6DDF - chains A and B of the 5 polymer chains in the assembly; structure by electron microscopy, 3.50 A resolution.

== Chain A ==
Protein: Guanine nucleotide-binding protein G(i) subunit alpha-1
Source organism: Homo sapiens
UniProtKB: P63096 (GNAI1_HUMAN); residues 1-354 here = UniProt positions 1-354
Sequence (354 residues; numbered 1 to 354; the number before each row is that of its first residue):
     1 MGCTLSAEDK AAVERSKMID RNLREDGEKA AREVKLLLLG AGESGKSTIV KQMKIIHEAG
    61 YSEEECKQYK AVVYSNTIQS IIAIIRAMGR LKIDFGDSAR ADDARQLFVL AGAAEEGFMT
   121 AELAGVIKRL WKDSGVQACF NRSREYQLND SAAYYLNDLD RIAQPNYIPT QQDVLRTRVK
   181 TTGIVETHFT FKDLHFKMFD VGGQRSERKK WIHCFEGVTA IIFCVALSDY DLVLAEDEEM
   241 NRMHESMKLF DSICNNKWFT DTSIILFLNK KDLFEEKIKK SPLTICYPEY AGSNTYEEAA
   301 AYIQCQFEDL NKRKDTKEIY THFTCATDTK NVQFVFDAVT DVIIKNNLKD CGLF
Disordered / not traced: 1-4, 56-181, 234-240
Curated features (UniProtKB/Swiss-Prot):
  - region: Lys35 to Thr48 (G1 motif), Asp173 to Thr181 (G2 motif), Phe196 to Arg205 (G3 motif), Ile265 to Asp272 (G4 motif), Thr324 to Thr329 (G5 motif)
  - binding site (GTP): Glu43 to Thr48, Ser151, Leu175 to Thr181, Asp200 to Gln204, Asn269 to Asp272, Ala326
  - binding site (Mg(2+)): Ser47, Thr181
  - modified residue: Arg178 (ADP-ribosylarginine), Gln204 (Deamidated glutamine), Cys351 (ADP-ribosylcysteine)
  - lipidation: Gly2 (N-myristoyl glycine), Cys3 (S-palmitoyl cysteine)
What the authors report for this chain:
  - conformationally variable residues: Phe336

== Chain B ==
Protein: Guanine nucleotide-binding protein G(I)/G(S)/G(T) subunit beta-1
Source organism: Homo sapiens
UniProtKB: P62873 (GBB1_HUMAN); residue numbers follow UniProt; this construct covers 2-340
Sequence (344 residues; row label = number of the first residue in the row; numbers below 1 keep their minus sign (Pro-3 is residue -3)):
    -3 PGSSGSELDQ LRQEAEQLKN QIRDARKACA DATLSQITNN IDPVGRIQMR TRRTLRGHLA
    57 KIYAMHWGTD SRLLVSASQD GKLIIWDSYT TNKVHAIPLR SSWVMTCAYA PSGNYVACGG
   117 LDNICSIYNL KTREGNVRVS RELAGHTGYL SCCRFLDDNQ IVTSSGDTTC ALWDIETGQQ
   177 TTTFTGHTGD VMSLSLAPDT RLFVSGACDA SAKLWDVREG MCRQTFTGHE SDINAICFFP
   237 NGNAFATGSD DATCRLFDLR ADQELMTYSH DNIICGITSV SFSKSGRLLL AGYDDFNCNV
   297 WDALKADRAG VLAGHDNRVS CLGVTDDGMA VATGSWDSFL KIWN
Disordered / not traced: -3 to 4
Sequence notes: expression tag (-3 to 1)
Curated features (UniProtKB/Swiss-Prot):
  - modified residue: Ser2 (N-acetylserine), His266 (Phosphohistidine)

== How chain A and chain B interact ==
Residue-residue contacts - 48 pairs, chain A then chain B:
  Asp9(A) - Thr86(B)
  Val13(A) - Asn88(B)
  Arg15(A) - Val90(B)  hydrogen bond (side chain-backbone)
  Arg15(A) - His91(B)
  Ser16(A) - Asn88(B)
  Ser16(A) - Lys89(B)  hydrogen bond (side chain-backbone)
  Ile19(A) - Lys89(B)
  Ile19(A) - Ala92(B)  hydrophobic
  Asp20(A) - Lys89(B)  salt bridge
  Leu23(A) - Gly53(B)
  Leu23(A) - Lys78(B)
  Leu23(A) - Ile80(B)  hydrophobic
  Leu23(A) - Lys89(B)
  Leu23(A) - Ala92(B)  hydrophobic
  Asp26(A) - Lys78(B)
  Gly27(A) - Leu55(B)
  Thr182(A) - Asn119(B)  hydrogen bond (backbone-side chain)
  Gly183(A) - Leu117(B)
  Gly183(A) - Asp118(B)
  Gly183(A) - Asn119(B)
  Ile184(A) - Trp99(B)
  Ile184(A) - Leu117(B)
  Phe199(A) - Trp99(B)
  Gln204(A) - Leu117(B)
  Gln204(A) - Gly144(B)
  Gln204(A) - Tyr145(B)
  Ser206(A) - Tyr145(B)
  Ser206(A) - Gly162(B)
  Ser206(A) - Asp186(B)
  Glu207(A) - Asp186(B)  hydrogen bond (backbone-side chain)
  Lys210(A) - Tyr145(B)
  Lys210(A) - Met188(B)
  Lys210(A) - Asp228(B)
  Lys210(A) - Asn230(B)
  Lys210(A) - Asp246(B)  salt bridge
  Trp211(A) - Leu117(B)  hydrophobic
  Trp211(A) - Tyr145(B)
  His213(A) - Tyr59(B)  hydrogen bond (backbone-side chain)
  His213(A) - Trp332(B)
  Cys214(A) - Tyr59(B)
  Cys214(A) - Gln75(B)
  Cys214(A) - Trp99(B)
  Cys214(A) - Met101(B)  hydrophobic
  Phe215(A) - Trp99(B)
  Glu216(A) - Lys57(B)  salt bridge
  Glu216(A) - Trp332(B)
  Trp258(A) - Arg314(B)
  Trp258(A) - Trp332(B)  hydrophobic
Interface residues without a listed pair, chain A (27 interface residues in all): Ala12, Lys35, Val201, Arg205
Interface residues without a listed pair, chain B (31 interface residues in all): Arg52, Asp76, Thr143

== In short ==
27 residues of chain A and 31 residues of chain B are in contact, with 5 hydrogen bonds and 3 salt bridges.
Polar pairs include Asp20(A)-Lys89(B), Lys210(A)-Asp246(B) and Glu216(A)-Lys57(B). Curated annotation
(UniProt) lists 24 GTP-binding residues and Mg2+-binding residues Ser47(A) and Thr181(A) on chain A. The paper
reports conformational variability at Phe336(A).
Here chain A is Guanine nucleotide-binding protein G(i) subunit alpha-1 and chain B is Guanine
nucleotide-binding protein G(I)/G(S)/G(T) subunit beta-1, both from Homo sapiens. Entry 6DDF (Mu Opioid
Receptor-Gi Protein Complex) was determined by electron microscopy, deposited together with 6DDE.
